PDB entry 8WST | electron microscopy, 2.40 A resolution | chains A and N of the 6 polymer chains in the assembly

# Chain A
Name: Guanine nucleotide-binding protein G(q) subunit alpha-1
From: Homo sapiens
Chain sequence (246 residues; numbered 1 to 246; the number before each row is that of its first residue):
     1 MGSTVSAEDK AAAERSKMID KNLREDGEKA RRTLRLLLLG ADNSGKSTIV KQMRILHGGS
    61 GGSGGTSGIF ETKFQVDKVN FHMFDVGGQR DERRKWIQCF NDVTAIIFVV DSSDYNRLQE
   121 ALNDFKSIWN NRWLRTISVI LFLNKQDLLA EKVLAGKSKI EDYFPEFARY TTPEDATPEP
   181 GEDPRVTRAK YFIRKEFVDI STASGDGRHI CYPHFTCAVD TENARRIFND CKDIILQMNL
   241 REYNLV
Disordered / not traced: 1-3, 56-68

# Chain N
Name: NB35
From: Homo sapiens
Chain sequence (131 residues; numbered -1 to 129; the number before each row is that of its first residue; numbers below 1 keep their minus sign (Met-1 is residue -1)):
    -1 MAQVQLQESG GGLVQPGGSL RLSCAASGFT FSNYKMNWVR QAPGKGLEWV SDISQSGASI
    59 SYTGSVKGRF TISRDNAKNT LYLQMNSLKP EDTAVYYCAR CPAPFTRDCF DVTSTTYAYR
   119 GQGTQVTVSS H
Disordered / not traced: -1 to 0
Cystine bridges: Cys22-Cys96, Cys99-Cys107

# Chain A / chain N interface
Contacting residue pairs - 27 pairs, chain A then chain N:
  Arg90(A) - Thr114(N)  hydrogen bond
  Asp91(A) - Ser112(N)
  Asp91(A) - Thr113(N)  hydrogen bond (side chain-backbone)
  Asp91(A) - Thr114(N)
  Glu92(A) - Asp109(N)
  Glu92(A) - Ser112(N)  hydrogen bond
  Arg93(A) - Phe108(N)
  Arg94(A) - Pro100(N)
  Arg94(A) - Asp109(N)
  Arg94(A) - Tyr115(N)
  Arg94(A) - Tyr117(N)
  Gln119(A) - Trp47(N)
  Gln119(A) - Thr61(N)
  Asn123(A) - Trp47(N)
  Ser127(A) - Asp106(N)
  Ser127(A) - Cys107(N)  hydrogen bond (side chain-backbone)
  Ser127(A) - Phe108(N)
  Ile128(A) - Phe108(N)
  Asn130(A) - Asp106(N)
  Asn131(A) - Asp106(N)
  Asn131(A) - Phe108(N)
  Arg132(A) - Asp106(N)
  Tyr163(A) - Gly62(N)
  Tyr163(A) - Ser63(N)
  Pro165(A) - Gly62(N)
  Ala203(A) - Arg105(N)
  Ser204(A) - Arg105(N)
Also at the interface, not in a pair above, chain A (17 interface residues in all): Glu166
Also at the interface, not in a pair above, chain N (16 interface residues in all): Lys65

# Summary
17 residues of chain A and 16 residues of chain N are in contact, with 4 hydrogen bonds. Among the polar pairs
are Arg90(A)-Thr114(N), Asp91(A)-Thr113(N) and Glu92(A)-Ser112(N).
Here chain A is Guanine nucleotide-binding protein G(q) subunit alpha-1 and chain N is NB35, both from Homo
sapiens. Entry 8WST (Cryo-EM structure of Melanin-Concentrating Hormone Receptor 2 with MCH) was determined by
electron microscopy.
